4GAJ - chains H and L of the 3 polymer chains in the assembly; structure by X-ray diffraction, 2.51 A resolution.

Chain H:
Molecule: Neutralizing antibody AP33 heavy chain
Source organism: Mus musculus
Notes: antibody fragment or engineered binder
Chain sequence (218 residues; row label = number of the first residue in the row; a row labelled like 82A-82C holds insertion residues (82A, then the next letters in order)):
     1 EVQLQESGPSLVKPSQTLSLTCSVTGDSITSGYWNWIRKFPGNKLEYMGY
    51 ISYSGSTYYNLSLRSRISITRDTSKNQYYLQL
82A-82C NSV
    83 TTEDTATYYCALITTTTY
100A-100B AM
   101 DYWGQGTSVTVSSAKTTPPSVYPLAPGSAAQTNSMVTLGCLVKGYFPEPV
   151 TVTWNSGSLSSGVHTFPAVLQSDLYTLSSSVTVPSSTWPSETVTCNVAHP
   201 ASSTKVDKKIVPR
Unresolved in the structure: 28-29, 127-132, 213
Cystine bridges: Cys22-Cys92, Cys140-Cys195

Chain L:
Molecule: Neutralizing antibody AP33 light chain
Source organism: Mus musculus
Notes: antibody fragment or engineered binder
Chain sequence (218 residues; each row starts with the number of its first residue; a row labelled like 27A-27D holds insertion residues (27A, then the next letters in order)):
     1 NIVLTQSPVSLAVSLGQRATISCRASE
27A-27D SVDG
    28 YGNSFLHWFQQKPGQPPKLLIYLASNLNSGVPARFSGSGSRTDFTLTIDP
    78 VEADDAATYYCQQNNVDPWTFGGGTKLEIKRADAAPTVSIFPPSSEQLTS
   128 GGASVVCFLNNFYPKDINVKWKIDGSERQNGVLNSWTDQDSKDSTYSMSS
   178 TLTLTKDEYERHNSYTCEATHKTSTSPIVKSFNRNEC
Unresolved in the structure: 212-214
Cystine bridges: Cys23-Cys88, Cys134-Cys194

Interface between chain H and chain L:
Contacting residue pairs (73; chain H residue first):
  Asn35(H) with Trp96(L)
  Ile37(H) with Phe98(L), hydrophobic
  Lys39(H) with Gln38(L), hydrogen bond; Tyr87(L), hydrogen bond
  Asn43(H) with Tyr87(L), hydrogen bond (backbone-side chain)
  Leu45(H) with Tyr87(L), hydrophobic; Phe98(L), hydrophobic
  Tyr47(H) with Trp96(L); Phe98(L)
  Tyr58(H) with Asp94(L), hydrogen bond; Pro95(L); Trp96(L), hydrogen bond (side chain-backbone)
  Asn60(H) with Pro95(L); Trp96(L)
  Leu61(H) with Asp94(L)
  Tyr91(H) with Gln38(L), hydrogen bond; Pro43(L), hydrophobic
  Ile95(H) with Asn91(L); Trp96(L), hydrophobic
  Thr98(H) with Tyr49(L)
  Thr99(H) with His34(L); Tyr49(L); Leu50(L)
  Tyr100(H) with His34(L), hydrogen bond (backbone-side chain); Asn91(L), hydrogen bond (backbone-side chain)
  Ala100A(H) with His34(L); Leu46(L), hydrophobic; Tyr49(L), hydrophobic
  Met100B(H) with Phe36(L); Gln89(L); Trp96(L), hydrophobic
  Trp103(H) with Phe36(L); Pro43(L), hydrophobic; Pro44(L)
  Gly104(H) with Pro43(L)
  Tyr122(H) with Ser121(L); Glu123(L); Gln124(L); Ser127(L)
  Pro123(H) with Ser121(L); Glu123(L)
  Leu124(H) with Phe118(L); Phe135(L), hydrophobic
  Ala125(H) with Phe118(L); Pro119(L)
  Pro126(H) with Phe118(L), hydrophobic
  Thr137(H) with Ser116(L); Phe118(L)
  Leu138(H) with Phe135(L)
  Leu141(H) with Ser131(L); Val133(L), hydrophobic
  Lys143(H) with Gln124(L)
  His164(H) with Asn137(L); Asn138(L), hydrogen bond; Ser174(L), hydrogen bond
  Phe166(H) with Phe135(L), hydrophobic; Asn137(L); Ser162(L); Thr164(L); Ser174(L); Met175(L); Ser176(L)
  Pro167(H) with Ser162(L), hydrogen bond (backbone-side chain); Trp163(L); Thr164(L)
  Val169(H) with Leu160(L), hydrophobic; Asn161(L)
  Gln171(H) with Leu160(L)
  Ser178(H) with Phe135(L); Ser176(L), hydrogen bond
  Ser179(H) with Phe135(L)
  Ser180(H) with Phe135(L); Asn137(L), hydrogen bond
Other interface residues (no listed pair), chain H (44 interface residues in all): Lys44, Glu46, Tyr50, Tyr59, Asp101, Gln105, Gly139, Thr165, Lys208
Other interface residues (no listed pair), chain L (42 interface residues in all): Asn1, Phe32, Gln42, Asn55, Gly100, Thr178, Thr180

Summary:
44 residues of chain H and 42 residues of chain L are in contact; the contacts include 13 hydrogen bonds.
Polar pairs include Lys39(H)-Gln38(L), Lys39(H)-Tyr87(L) and Asn43(H)-Tyr87(L).
Chain H is Neutralizing antibody AP33 heavy chain and chain L is Neutralizing antibody AP33 light chain, both
from Mus musculus; the structure, Structure of the broadly neutralizing antibody AP33 in complex with its HCV
epitope (E2 residues 411-424), was determined by X-ray diffraction, deposited together with 4GAG and 4GAY.
